PDB entry 5XS4 | electron microscopy, 3.10 A resolution | chains A and B of the 3 polymer chains in the assembly

== Chain A ==
Protein: Genome polyprotein
From: Coxsackievirus A6
UniProtKB: A0A0K2BNC7 (A0A0K2BNC7_9ENTO); residues 1-305 here correspond to UniProt positions 566-870 (UniProt number = residue number + 565)
Sequence (305 residues; numbered 1 to 305; the number before each row is that of its first residue):
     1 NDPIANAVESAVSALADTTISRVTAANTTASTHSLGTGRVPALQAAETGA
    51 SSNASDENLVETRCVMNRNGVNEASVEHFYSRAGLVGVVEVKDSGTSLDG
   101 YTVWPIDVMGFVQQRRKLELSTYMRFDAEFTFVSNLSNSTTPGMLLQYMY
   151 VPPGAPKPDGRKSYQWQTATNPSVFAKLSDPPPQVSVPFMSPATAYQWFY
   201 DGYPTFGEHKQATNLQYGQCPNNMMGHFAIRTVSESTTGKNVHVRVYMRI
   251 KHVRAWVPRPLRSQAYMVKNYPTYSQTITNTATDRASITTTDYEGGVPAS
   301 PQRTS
Disordered / not traced: 1-70, 206-213, 291-303, 305

== Chain B ==
Protein: Genome polyprotein
From: Coxsackievirus A6
Notes: fragment: =325
UniProtKB: A0A0K2BNC7 (A0A0K2BNC7_9ENTO); residues 1-256 here correspond to UniProt positions 70-325 (UniProt number = residue number + 69)
Sequence (256 residues; row label = number of the first residue in the row):
     1 SPSVEACGYSDRVAQLTVGNSTITTQEAANIVLSYGEWPEYCPSTDATAV
    51 DKPTRPDVSVNRFYTLSTKSWKTESTGWYWKFPDVLNDTGVFGQNAQFHY
   101 LYRSGFCMHVQCNASKFHQGALLVAAIPEFVIAASSPATKPNGRGLYPDF
   151 AHTNPGKDGQEFRDPYVLDAGIPLSQALVFPHQWINLRTNNCATIIMPYV
   201 NALPFDSALNHSNFGLVVIPISPLKYCNGATTEVPVTLTIAPLNSEFSGL
   251 RQAIKQ
Disordered / not traced: 1-29, 43-52, 138-145, 251-256

== How chain A and chain B interact ==
Residue-residue contacts - 65 pairs, chain A then chain B:
  Thr122(A) - Glu129(B)
  Tyr123(A) - Glu129(B)  hydrogen bond
  Tyr123(A) - Asn201(B)
  Thr194(A) - Ala202(B)  hydrogen bond (side chain-backbone)
  Gln197(A) - Asn201(B)
  Gln197(A) - Ala202(B)
  Phe199(A) - Glu129(B)
  Tyr200(A) - Glu129(B)
  Tyr200(A) - Val131(B)
  Tyr200(A) - His211(B)
  Asp201(A) - Lys81(B)  salt bridge
  Asp201(A) - Glu129(B)  hydrogen bond (backbone-side chain)
  Asp201(A) - Phe130(B)
  Asp201(A) - Val131(B)
  Asp201(A) - His211(B)
  Asp201(A) - Ser212(B)  hydrogen bond (backbone-backbone)
  Gly202(A) - Asn210(B)
  Tyr203(A) - Phe150(B)
  Tyr203(A) - Thr153(B)  hydrogen bond
  Tyr203(A) - Asn154(B)
  Tyr203(A) - Asn210(B)  hydrogen bond (backbone-backbone)
  Thr205(A) - Asn210(B)
  Asn214(A) - Tyr147(B)
  Leu215(A) - Tyr147(B)
  Tyr217(A) - Val131(B)
  Tyr217(A) - Ile132(B)
  Tyr217(A) - Pro148(B)  hydrophobic
  Tyr217(A) - Thr153(B)
  Val257(A) - Tyr35(B)
  Val257(A) - Pro128(B)  hydrophobic
  Pro258(A) - Val179(B)  hydrophobic
  Pro258(A) - Phe180(B)
  Arg259(A) - Pro128(B)  hydrogen bond (side chain-backbone)
  Arg259(A) - Glu129(B)  hydrogen bond (side chain-backbone)
  Arg259(A) - Phe180(B)
  Pro260(A) - Ile172(B)  hydrophobic
  Pro260(A) - Gln176(B)
  Pro260(A) - Val179(B)
  Pro260(A) - Phe180(B)
  Leu261(A) - Pro173(B)
  Leu261(A) - Gln176(B)  hydrogen bond (backbone-side chain)
  Arg262(A) - Ala170(B)  hydrogen bond (side chain-backbone)
  Arg262(A) - Gly171(B)
  Ser263(A) - Gly171(B)  hydrogen bond (backbone-backbone)
  Ser263(A) - Pro173(B)
  Gln264(A) - Val167(B)
  Gln264(A) - Gly171(B)  hydrogen bond (backbone-backbone)
  Tyr271(A) - Tyr147(B)
  Pro272(A) - Ile132(B)
  Pro272(A) - Ala133(B)  hydrophobic
  Thr273(A) - Ala134(B)
  Thr273(A) - Leu146(B)
  Tyr274(A) - Ala134(B)  hydrogen bond (backbone-backbone)
  Tyr274(A) - Ser135(B)
  Tyr274(A) - Ser136(B)
  Tyr274(A) - Arg163(B)  hydrogen bond
  Tyr274(A) - Asp164(B)  hydrogen bond
  Tyr274(A) - Val167(B)
  Tyr274(A) - Asp169(B)
  Tyr274(A) - Gly171(B)
  Ser275(A) - Ser135(B)
  Gln276(A) - Ser135(B)  hydrogen bond (backbone-backbone)
  Gln276(A) - Ser136(B)  hydrogen bond (side chain-backbone)
  Gln276(A) - Pro137(B)
  Thr281(A) - Tyr166(B)  hydrogen bond (backbone-side chain)
Interface residues without a listed pair, chain A (32 interface residues in all): Ala193, Ala195, Ile278, Asn280
Interface residues without a listed pair, chain B (38 interface residues in all): Ile127, Val200, Leu203

== In short ==
The interface between chain A and chain B involves 32 residues on one side and 38 on the other, with 18
hydrogen bonds and 1 salt bridge. Among the polar pairs are Asp201(A)-Lys81(B), Tyr123(A)-Glu129(B) and
Thr194(A)-Ala202(B).
Here chain A is Genome polyprotein and chain B is Genome polyprotein, both from Coxsackievirus A6. Entry 5XS4
(Structure of Coxsackievirus A6 (CVA6) virus A-particle) was determined by electron microscopy together with
5XS5 from the same study.
